Entry 8IPS (electron microscopy, 3.60 A resolution); this record covers chains A and B.

Chain A:
Name: ABC transporter, CydDC cysteine exporter (CydDC-E) family, permease/ATP-binding protein CydC
Organism: Escherichia coli (strain B / BL21-DE3)
UniProt: A0A140NDD5 (A0A140NDD5_ECOBD); residue numbers follow UniProt; this construct covers 1-573
Chain sequence (589 residues; numbered 1 to 589; the number before each row is that of its first residue):
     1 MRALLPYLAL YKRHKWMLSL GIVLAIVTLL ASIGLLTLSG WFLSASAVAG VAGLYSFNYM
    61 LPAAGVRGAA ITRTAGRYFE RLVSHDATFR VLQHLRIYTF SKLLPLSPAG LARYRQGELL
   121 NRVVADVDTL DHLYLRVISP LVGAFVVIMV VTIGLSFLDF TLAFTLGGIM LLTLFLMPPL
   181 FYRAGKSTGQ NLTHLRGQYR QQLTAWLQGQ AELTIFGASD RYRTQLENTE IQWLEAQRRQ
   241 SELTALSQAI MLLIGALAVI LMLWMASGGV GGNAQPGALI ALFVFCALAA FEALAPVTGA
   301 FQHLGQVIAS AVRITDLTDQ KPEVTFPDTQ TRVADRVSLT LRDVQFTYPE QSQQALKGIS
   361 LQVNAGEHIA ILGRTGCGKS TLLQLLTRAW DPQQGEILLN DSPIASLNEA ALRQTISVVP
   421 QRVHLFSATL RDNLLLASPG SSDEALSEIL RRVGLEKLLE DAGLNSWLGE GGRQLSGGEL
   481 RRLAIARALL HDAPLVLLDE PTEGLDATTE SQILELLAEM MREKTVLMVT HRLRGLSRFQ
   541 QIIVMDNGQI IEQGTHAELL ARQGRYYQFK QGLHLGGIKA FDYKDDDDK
Not modelled in the structure: 574-589
Construct notes: expression tag (574-589)
Metal / ion sites: heme Fe: His85 (shared with His312(B) of chain B)
Ligand contacts: heme (HEM): Arg81, His85, Thr88, Phe89, Asp131, His132, Leu135, Arg136
From the paper describing this entry:
  - heme coordination: His85

Chain B:
Name: ABC transporter, CydDC cysteine exporter (CydDC-E) family, permease/ATP-binding protein CydD
Organism: Escherichia coli (strain B / BL21-DE3)
UniProt: A0A140NDK4 (A0A140NDK4_ECOBD); residues 1-588 here = UniProt positions 1-588
Chain sequence (588 residues; numbered 1 to 588; the number before each row is that of its first residue):
     1 MNKSRQKELT RWLKQQSVIS QRWLNISRLL GFVSGILIIA QAWFMARILQ HMIMENIPRE
    61 ALLLPFTLLV LTFVLRAWVV WLRERVGYHA GQHIRFAIRR QVLDRLQQAG PAWIQGKPAG
   121 SWATLVLEQI DDMHDYYARY LPQMALAVSV PLLIVVAIFP SNWAAALILL GTAPLIPLFM
   181 ALVGMGAADA NRRNFLALAR LSGHFLDRLR GMETLRIFGR GEAEIESIRS ASEDFRQRTM
   241 EVLRLAFLSS GILEFFTSLS IALVAVYFGF SYLGELDFGH YDTGVTLAAG FLALILAPEF
   301 FQPLRDLGTF YHAKAQAVGA ADSLKTFMET PLAHPQRGEA ELALTDPLTI EAEDLFITSP
   361 EGKTLAGPLN FTLPAGQRAV LVGRSGSGKS SLLNALSGFL SYQGSLRING IELRDLSPES
   421 WRKHLSWVGQ NPQLPAATLR DNVLLARPDA SEQELQAALD NAWVSEFLPL LPQGVDTPVG
   481 DQAARLSVGQ AQRVAVARAL LNPCSLLLLD EPAASLDAHS EQRVMEALNA ASLRQTTLMV
   541 THQLEDLADW DVIWVMQDGR IIEQGRYAEL SVAGGPFATL LAHRQEEI
Metal / ion sites: heme Fe: His312 (shared with His85(A) of chain A)
Ligand contacts: heme (HEM): Asn191, Phe195, Leu198, Phe235, Thr239, Leu243, Ala246, Phe247, Ser249, Ser250, Gly308, Thr309, Tyr311, His312
From the paper describing this entry:
  - heme coordination: His312

Interface between chain A and chain B:
Residue-residue contacts (137; chain A residue first):
  Ser39(A) with Ala265(B); Leu294(B)
  Gly40(A) with Leu294(B)
  Leu43(A) with Ala265(B); Phe268(B), hydrophobic; Gly269(B); Gly290(B); Phe291(B)
  Ser44(A) with Ile53(B)
  Ser46(A) with Gly269(B), hydrogen bond (side chain-backbone); Tyr272(B); Leu273(B)
  Ala47(A) with Tyr272(B), hydrophobic; Leu287(B), hydrophobic
  Leu54(A) with Glu275(B)
  Tyr59(A) with Phe270(B), hydrophobic
  Ala70(A) with Ser258(B)
  Arg73(A) with Glu254(B), salt bridge; Ser258(B), hydrogen bond; Arg305(B)
  Thr74(A) with Gly251(B); Glu254(B); Phe255(B)
  Arg77(A) with Glu254(B), salt bridge
  Tyr78(A) with Arg244(B), hydrogen bond (side chain-backbone); Phe247(B), hydrophobic
  Arg81(A) with Phe247(B); Ser250(B)
  Leu82(A) with Met240(B); Leu243(B); Phe247(B), hydrophobic
  His85(A) with Met240(B); Leu243(B); Phe247(B)
  Asp86(A) with Arg236(B), salt bridge; Met240(B)
  Phe89(A) with Arg236(B); Thr239(B)
  Arg90(A) with Arg236(B)
  Gln93(A) with Ser232(B), hydrogen bond
  Arg96(A) with Ser202(B)
  Ile97(A) with Arg229(B)
  Phe100(A) with Leu209(B), hydrophobic
  Ser101(A) with Ile225(B)
  Leu103(A) with Met212(B)
  Leu104(A) with Met212(B), hydrophobic; Gly221(B)
  Ser107(A) with Glu213(B); Arg216(B)
  Pro108(A) with Arg216(B)
  Arg115(A) with Ala484(B)
  Leu120(A) with Leu206(B), hydrophobic; Leu209(B), hydrophobic
  Asn121(A) with Leu206(B)
  Tyr199(A) with Arg99(B); Leu127(B), hydrophobic
  Arg200(A) with Leu127(B); Glu128(B), salt bridge
  Gln201(A) with Asp481(B), hydrogen bond
  Thr204(A) with Gln482(B)
  Trp206(A) with Leu103(B), hydrophobic
  Leu207(A) with Ile114(B); Trp122(B), hydrophobic
  Gln208(A) with Ala119(B); Gln433(B)
  Gln210(A) with Pro111(B)
  Ala211(A) with Phe399(B)
  Glu212(A) with Gln433(B)
  Leu213(A) with Pro435(B), hydrophobic
  Thr214(A) with Phe399(B); Arg422(B)
  Ile215(A) with Arg422(B); Trp427(B), hydrophobic
  Phe216(A) with Trp427(B); Arg498(B)
  Ala218(A) with Leu445(B), hydrophobic
  Ser219(A) with Gln107(B)
  Tyr222(A) with Pro435(B), hydrogen bond (side chain-backbone)
  Arg223(A) with Arg100(B); Leu103(B); Asp104(B), salt bridge
  Glu230(A) with Phe96(B); Arg99(B)
  Trp233(A) with Leu127(B), hydrophobic
  Leu234(A) with Tyr88(B); Arg95(B)
  Gln237(A) with Tyr88(B); Arg95(B), hydrogen bond
  Arg238(A) with Tyr88(B), hydrogen bond (backbone-side chain); His89(B)
  Ser241(A) with Tyr88(B)
  Glu242(A) with Arg85(B), salt bridge
  Ala245(A) with Trp81(B); Glu84(B)
  Gln248(A) with Glu84(B)
  Leu252(A) with Arg76(B); Ala77(B)
  Ala256(A) with Phe73(B), hydrophobic
  Ile260(A) with Phe66(B), hydrophobic; Leu69(B), hydrophobic
  Leu263(A) with Leu49(B), hydrophobic
  Trp264(A) with Arg59(B); Phe66(B), hydrophobic
  Ser267(A) with Met52(B), hydrogen bond
  Ala278(A) with Ile53(B)
  Ile280(A) with Leu49(B), hydrophobic; Met52(B), hydrophobic
  Ala281(A) with Phe291(B), hydrophobic
  Val284(A) with Met45(B), hydrophobic
  Phe285(A) with Phe291(B), hydrophobic
  Glu292(A) with Glu299(B); Gln302(B)
  Thr387(A) with Arg216(B), hydrogen bond
  Arg413(A) with Arg216(B), hydrogen bond (side chain-backbone); Ile217(B); Gly219(B)
  Val418(A) with Ile217(B), hydrophobic
  His424(A) with Asp207(B)
  Phe426(A) with Gly211(B); Thr214(B)
  Ser427(A) with His204(B); Asp207(B), hydrogen bond
  Leu436(A) with Arg220(B)
  Pro439(A) with Arg220(B)
  Glu470(A) with Asp207(B)
  His491(A) with Phe218(B)
  His531(A) with Glu587(B)
  Arg532(A) with His583(B), hydrogen bond; Glu587(B)
  Leu533(A) with Glu587(B); Ile588(B)
  Tyr566(A) with Ile588(B)
  Leu573(A) with Glu545(B); Arg584(B); Gln585(B); Glu587(B); Ile588(B), hydrophobic
Interface residues without a listed pair, chain A (104 interface residues in all): Leu35, Phe42, Val48, Gly50, Val51, Val124, Leu203, Ala205, Gly209, Arg221, Glu227, Ala249, Leu253, Val259, Ala389, Leu435, Ala507, Arg534, Tyr567
Interface residues without a listed pair, chain B (112 interface residues in all): Ile48, Leu63, Val74, Val80, Gln92, Ala123, Phe205, Arg210, Leu215, Glu222, Ile228, Glu233, Leu248, Ile261, Ile295, His312, Ser397, Leu425, Ser426, Asn431, Ala436, Ala446, Pro448, Ala499, Glu586

In short:
104 residues of chain A and 112 residues of chain B are in contact; the contacts include 13 hydrogen bonds and
6 salt bridges. Polar pairs include Arg73(A)-Glu254(B), Arg77(A)-Glu254(B) and Asp86(A)-Arg236(B). Heme is
bound between chain A and chain B. His85(A) and His312(B) form the heme Fe site. The paper reports heme
coordination by His85(A) and His312(B).
Chain A is ABC transporter, CydDC cysteine exporter (CydDC-E) family, permease/ATP-binding protein CydC and
chain B is ABC transporter, CydDC cysteine exporter (CydDC-E) family, permease/ATP-binding protein CydD, both
from Escherichia coli (strain B / BL21-DE3); the structure, Cryo-EM structure of heme transporter CydDC from
Escherichia coli in the inward facing heme loading state, was determined by electron microscopy (same
publication as 8IPQ, 8IPR and 8IPT).
